PDB entry 4LF9 | X-ray diffraction, 3.28 A resolution | chains A and D of the 21 polymer chains in the assembly

[Chain A]
Molecule: 16S rRNA
From: Thermus thermophilus
Sequence (1522 nucleotides; row label = number of the first residue in the row; note: 42 numbers in that range are skipped by the numbering (no residue carries them; nothing is unmodelled there); a row labelled like 190A-190L holds insertion residues (190A, then the next letters in order); numbering starts at 0):
     0 UUUGUUGGAG AGUUUGAUCC UGGCUCAGGG UGAACGCUGG CGGCGUGCCU AAGACAUGCA
    60 AGUCGUGCGG G
    73 CCGCGGGGUU UU
    88 ACUCCG
    95 UGGUC
   101 AGCGGCGGAC GGGUGAGUAA CGCGUGGGU
  129A G
   130 ACCUACCCGG AAGAGGGGGA CAACCCGGGG AAACUCGGGC UAAUCCCCCA UGUGGACCCG
   190 C
190A-190L CCCUUGGGGUGU
   191 GUCCAAAGGG CUUU
   216 GCCCGCUUCC GGAUGGGCCC GCGUCCCAUC AGCUAGUUGG UGGGGUAAUG GCCCACCAAG
   276 GCGACGACGG GUAGCCGGUC UGAGAGGAUG GCCGGCCACA GGGGCACUGA GACACGGGCC
   336 CCACUCCUAC GGGAGGCAGC AGUUAGGAAU CUUCCGCAAU GGGCGCAAGC CUGACGGAGC
   396 GACGCCGCUU GGAGGAAGAA GCCCUUCGGG GUGUAAACUC CUGAA
   442 CCCGGGACGA AACCCCCGAC GA
   474 GGGGACUGAC GGUACCGGG
   494 GUAAUAGCGC CGGCCAACUC CGUGCCAGCA GCCGCGGUAA UACGGAGGGC GCGAGCGUUA
   554 CCCGGAUUCA CUGGGCGUAA AGGGCGUGUA GGCGGCCUGG GGCGUCCCAU GUGAAAGACC
   614 ACGGCUCAAC CGUGGGGGAG CGUGGGAUAC GCUCAGGCUA GACGGUGGGA GAGGGUGGUG
   674 GAAUUCCCGG AGUAGCGGUG AAAUGCGCAG AUACCGGGAG GAACGCCGAU GGCGAAGGCA
   734 GCCACCUGGU CCACCCGUGA CGCUGAGGCG CGAAAGCGUG GGGAGCAAAC CGGAUUAGAU
   794 ACCCGGGUAG UCCACGCCCU AAACGAUGCG CGCUAGGUCU CUGGGUCU
   848 CCUGGGGGCC GAAGCUAACG CGUUAAGCGC GCCGCCUGGG GAGUACGGCC GCAAGGCUGA
   908 AACUCAAAGG AAUUGACGGG GGCCCGCACA AGCGGUGGAG CAUGUGGUUU AAUUCGAAGX
   968 AACGCGAAGA ACCUUACCAG GCCUUGACAU GCUAGG
 1003A G
  1004 AACCCGGGUG AAAGCCUGGG GUGCCCC
1030A-1030D GCGA
  1031 GGGGAGCCCU AGCACAGGUG CUGCAUGGCC GUCGUCAGCU CGUGCCGUGA GGUGUUGGGU
  1091 UAAGUCCCGC AACGAGCGCA ACCCCCGCCG UUAGUUGCCA GCGGUUCGGC CGGGCACUCU
  1151 AACGGGACUG CCCGCGAAA
  1171 GCGGGAGGAA GGAGGGGACG ACGUCUGGUC AGCAUGGCCC UUACGGCCUG GGCGACACAC
  1231 GUGCUACAAU GCCCACUACA AAGCGAUGCC ACCCGGCAAC GGGGAGCUAA UCGCAAAAAG
  1291 GUGGGCCCAG UUCGGAUUGG GGUCUGCAAC CCGACCCCAU GAAGCCGGAA UCGCUAGUAA
  1351 UCGCGGAUCA G
 1361A C
  1362 CAUGCCGCGG UGAAUACGUU CCCGGGCCUU GUACACACXG CCXGUXACGC CAUGGGAGCG
  1422 GGCUCUACCC GAAGUCGCCG GG
  1446 AGCCUACGGG
  1459 CAGGCGCCGA GGGUAGGGCC CGUGACUGGG GCGAAGUCGU AACAAGGUAG CUGUACCGGA
  1519 AGGUGCGGCU GGAUCCACUC CUUUCU
Disordered / not traced: 0-4, 1534-1538
Sequence notes: conflict C1534 (A2157 in M26923.1), A1535 (C2158 in M26923.1)
Modified positions: PSU (pseudouridine-5'-monophosphate) at position 516, 7MG (7N-methyl-8-hydroguanosine-5'-monophosphate) at position 527, M2G (N2-dimethylguanosine-5'-monophosphate) at position 966, 5MC (5-methylcytidine-5'-monophosphate) at position 967, 2MG (2N-methylguanosine-5'-monophosphate) at position 1207, 5MC (5-methylcytidine-5'-monophosphate) at position 1400, 4OC (4n,o2'-methylcytidine-5'-monophosphate) at position 1402, 5MC (5-methylcytidine-5'-monophosphate) at position 1404, 5MC (5-methylcytidine-5'-monophosphate) at position 1407, UR3 (3-methyluridine-5'-monophoshate) at position 1498, MA6 (6N-dimethyladenosine-5'-monophoshate) at position 1518, MA6 (6N-dimethyladenosine-5'-monophoshate) at position 1519, PSU (pseudouridine-5'-monophosphate) at position 1540, PSU (pseudouridine-5'-monophosphate) at position 1541
Metal / ion sites: Mg2+ site 1: U12, G22; Mg2+ site 2: U12, A914; Mg2+ site 3 near G21 (its only coordinating residue here); Mg2+ site 4: C48, G115; Mg2+ site 5: A53, A353; Mg2+ site 6 near G105 (its only coordinating residue here); Mg2+ site 7: A116, G117, G289; Mg2+ site 8: C121, G124, U125, G236; Mg2+ site 9: C174, C175; Mg2+ site 10: U182, G183; Mg2+ site 11 near A195 (its only coordinating residue here); Mg2+ site 12 near U264 (its only coordinating residue here); 4 more K+ sites not listed; 64 more Mg2+ sites not listed
Ligand contacts: gentamicin c1a (LLL; (2R,3R,4R,5R)-2-((1S,2S,3R,4S,6R)-4,6-diamino-3-((2R,3R,6S)-3-amino-6-(aminomethyl)-tetrahydro-2H-pyran-2-yloxy)-2-hydr oxycyclohexyloxy)-5-methyl-4-(methylamino)-tetrahydro-2H-pyran-3,5-diol): 5MC_1404, G1405, U1406, 5MC_1407, A1408, C1409, G1491, A1492, A1493, G1494, U1495

[Chain D]
Protein: ribosomal protein S4
From: Thermus thermophilus
Reference sequence: P80373 (RS4_THET8); residue numbers follow UniProt; this construct covers 1-209
Amino-acid sequence (209 residues; numbered 1 to 209; the number before each row is that of its first residue):
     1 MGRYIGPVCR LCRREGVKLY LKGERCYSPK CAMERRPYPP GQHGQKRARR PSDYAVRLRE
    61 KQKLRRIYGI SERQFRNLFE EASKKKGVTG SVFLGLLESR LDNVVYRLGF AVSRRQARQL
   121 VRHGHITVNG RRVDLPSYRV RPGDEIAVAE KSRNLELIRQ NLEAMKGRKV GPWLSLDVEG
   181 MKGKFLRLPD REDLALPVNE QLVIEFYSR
Disordered / not traced: 1
UniProt features mapped onto this chain:
  - binding site (Zn(2+)): Cys9, Cys12, Cys26, Cys31
Metal / ion sites: Zn2+: Cys9, Cys12, Cys26, Cys31; Mg2+ near Gly87 (its only coordinating residue here)

[How chain A and chain D interact]
Pairs across the interface (112; chain A residue first):
  A8(A) - Glu205(D)  hydrogen bond to the base
  A8(A) - Ser208(D)  base contact
  A8(A) - Arg209(D)  base contact
  A26(A) - Arg209(D)  sugar contact
  C400(A) - Arg73(D)  salt bridge to the phosphate
  C401(A) - Arg73(D)  salt bridge to the phosphate
  C401(A) - Asn77(D)  hydrogen bond to the phosphate
  G402(A) - Gln74(D)  hydrogen bond to the phosphate
  G402(A) - Leu135(D)  sugar contact
  G402(A) - Ser137(D)  phosphate contact
  C403(A) - Gln74(D)  hydrogen bond to the phosphate
  C403(A) - Arg122(D)  hydrogen bond to the sugar
  C403(A) - Pro136(D)  phosphate contact
  C403(A) - Ser137(D)  hydrogen bond to the phosphate
  U404(A) - Gly2(D)  base contact
  U404(A) - Arg118(D)  salt bridge to the phosphate
  U404(A) - Arg122(D)  phosphate contact
  U405(A) - Gly2(D)  base contact
  U405(A) - Arg3(D)  salt bridge to the phosphate
  G406(A) - Ile5(D)  phosphate contact
  G406(A) - Gln119(D)  hydrogen bond to the base
  G407(A) - Arg3(D)  salt bridge to the phosphate
  G407(A) - Ile5(D)  phosphate contact
  G407(A) - Ser113(D)  phosphate contact
  G407(A) - Arg115(D)  salt bridge to the phosphate
  G407(A) - Gln116(D)  hydrogen bond to the sugar
  G407(A) - Gln119(D)  hydrogen bond to the sugar
  A408(A) - Leu21(D)  phosphate contact
  A408(A) - Lys22(D)  phosphate contact
  A408(A) - Val112(D)  sugar contact
  A408(A) - Ser113(D)  hydrogen bond to the phosphate
  A408(A) - Gln116(D)  hydrogen bond to the sugar
  G409(A) - Lys22(D)  phosphate contact
  G409(A) - Glu24(D)  phosphate contact
  G409(A) - Arg25(D)  phosphate contact
  G410(A) - Arg25(D)  salt bridge to the phosphate
  G410(A) - Lys30(D)  salt bridge to the phosphate
  A411(A) - Arg25(D)  salt bridge to the phosphate
  A411(A) - Lys30(D)  phosphate contact
  A412(A) - Arg35(D)  salt bridge to the phosphate
  G413(A) - Arg35(D)  hydrogen bond to the base
  G413(A) - Arg36(D)  base contact
  G425(A) - Tyr38(D)  phosphate contact
  G425(A) - Gln45(D)  hydrogen bond to the phosphate
  G426(A) - Arg36(D)  salt bridge to the phosphate
  G426(A) - Tyr38(D)  hydrogen bond to the phosphate
  G426(A) - Gly41(D)  phosphate contact
  G426(A) - Gln42(D)  hydrogen bond to the sugar
  G426(A) - Gln45(D)  phosphate contact
  U427(A) - Arg10(D)  hydrogen bond to the phosphate
  U427(A) - Arg13(D)  salt bridge to the phosphate
  U427(A) - Arg36(D)  salt bridge to the phosphate
  U427(A) - Pro40(D)  phosphate contact
  U427(A) - Gly41(D)  hydrogen bond to the phosphate
  G428(A) - Pro7(D)  phosphate contact
  G428(A) - Arg10(D)  salt bridge to the phosphate
  G428(A) - Arg13(D)  phosphate contact
  G428(A) - Arg36(D)  hydrogen bond to the sugar
  U429(A) - Lys22(D)  hydrogen bond to the phosphate
  U429(A) - Arg25(D)  base contact
  U429(A) - Ala32(D)  phosphate contact
  U429(A) - Arg36(D)  salt bridge to the phosphate
  A430(A) - Pro7(D)  phosphate contact
  A430(A) - Val8(D)  hydrogen bond to the phosphate
  A430(A) - Cys9(D)  hydrogen bond to the phosphate
  A430(A) - Lys22(D)  salt bridge to the phosphate
  C436(A) - Glu156(D)  sugar contact
  U437(A) - Gln119(D)  base contact
  U437(A) - His123(D)  hydrogen bond to the sugar
  U437(A) - His125(D)  hydrogen bond to the phosphate
  U437(A) - Leu155(D)  phosphate contact
  G438(A) - His123(D)  sugar contact
  G438(A) - His125(D)  salt bridge to the phosphate
  C489(A) - Arg132(D)  salt bridge to the phosphate
  G490(A) - Arg132(D)  salt bridge to the phosphate
  A496(A) - Gln119(D)  hydrogen bond to the base
  A496(A) - His123(D)  base contact
  C508(A) - Arg209(D)  salt bridge to the phosphate
  A509(A) - Ser52(D)  hydrogen bond to the phosphate
  A509(A) - Tyr54(D)  phosphate contact
  A509(A) - Ala55(D)  sugar contact
  C511(A) - His43(D)  hydrogen bond to the base
  C511(A) - Arg49(D)  salt bridge to the phosphate
  U512(A) - Gln42(D)  hydrogen bond to the sugar
  U512(A) - His43(D)  sugar contact
  U512(A) - Lys46(D)  salt bridge to the phosphate
  G541(A) - Gly41(D)  sugar contact
  G541(A) - Gln42(D)  hydrogen bond to the sugar
  G542(A) - Arg10(D)  salt bridge to the phosphate
  G542(A) - Arg14(D)  hydrogen bond to the phosphate
  G542(A) - Gly41(D)  sugar contact
  C543(A) - Arg10(D)  salt bridge to the phosphate
  C543(A) - Arg14(D)  salt bridge to the phosphate
  C543(A) - Arg59(D)  phosphate contact
  G544(A) - Leu58(D)  phosphate contact
  G544(A) - Arg59(D)  salt bridge to the phosphate
  G544(A) - Gln62(D)  hydrogen bond to the phosphate
  G544(A) - Arg66(D)  salt bridge to the phosphate
  C545(A) - Lys61(D)  salt bridge to the phosphate
  C545(A) - Gln62(D)  hydrogen bond to the phosphate
  C545(A) - Arg65(D)  salt bridge to the phosphate
  C545(A) - Glu72(D)  sugar contact
  G546(A) - Ser71(D)  phosphate contact
  G546(A) - Glu72(D)  hydrogen bond to the phosphate
  G546(A) - Arg73(D)  hydrogen bond to the phosphate
  A547(A) - Gly2(D)  hydrogen bond to the phosphate
  U619(A) - Arg132(D)  base contact
  U619(A) - Val133(D)  base contact
  U619(A) - Asp134(D)  hydrogen bond to the base
  U619(A) - Leu135(D)  base contact
  C620(A) - Leu135(D)  base contact
  C620(A) - Tyr138(D)  sugar contact
Also at the interface, not in a pair above, chain A (52 interface residues in all): U5, G27, G28, C418, C419, C435, A439, G491, G540, C613, A621
Also at the interface, not in a pair above, chain D (71 interface residues in all): Tyr4, Gly6, Gly23, Glu34, Arg76, Ser83, Lys84, Arg141, Lys151, Leu157, Phe206

[In short]
52 residues of chain A and 71 residues of chain D are in contact; the contacts include 35 hydrogen bonds and
29 salt bridges. Among the polar pairs are A8(A)-Glu205(D), G406(A)-Gln119(D) and G413(A)-Arg35(D). Bound to
chain A: gentamicin c1a.
Chain A is 16S rRNA and chain D is ribosomal protein S4, both from Thermus thermophilus; the structure,
Crystal Structure of 30S ribosomal subunit from Thermus thermophilus, was determined by X-ray diffraction.
